PDB entry 8SGX | electron microscopy, 10.30 A resolution (very low resolution: no residue pairs are listed; an interface is given only as per-side residue counts) | chains C and H of the 10 polymer chains in the assembly

Chain C (and H):
Molecule: Propionyl-coa carboxylase beta chain, putative
Organism: Leishmania tarentolae
Notes: chain H of this document is another copy of the same molecule, construct and numbering; everything in this record applies to it too
Reference sequence: A0A640KR17 (A0A640KR17_LEITA); residue numbers follow UniProt; this construct covers 34-522
Amino-acid sequence (489 residues; numbered 34 to 522; the number before each row is that of its first residue):
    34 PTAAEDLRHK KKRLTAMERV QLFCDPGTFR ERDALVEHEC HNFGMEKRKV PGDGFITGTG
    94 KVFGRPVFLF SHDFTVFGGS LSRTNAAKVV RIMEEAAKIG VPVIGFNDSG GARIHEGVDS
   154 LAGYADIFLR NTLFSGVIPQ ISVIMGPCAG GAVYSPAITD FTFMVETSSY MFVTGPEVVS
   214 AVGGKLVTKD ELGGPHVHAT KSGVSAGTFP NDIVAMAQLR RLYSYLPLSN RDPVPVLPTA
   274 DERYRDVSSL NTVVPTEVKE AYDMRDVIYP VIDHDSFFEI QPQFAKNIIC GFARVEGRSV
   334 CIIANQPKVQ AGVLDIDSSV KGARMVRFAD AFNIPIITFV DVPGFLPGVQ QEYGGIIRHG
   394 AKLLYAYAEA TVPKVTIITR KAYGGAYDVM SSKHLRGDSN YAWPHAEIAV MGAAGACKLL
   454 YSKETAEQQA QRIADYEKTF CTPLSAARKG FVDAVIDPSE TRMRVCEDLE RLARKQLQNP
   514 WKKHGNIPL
Small-molecule neighbours: BTI (5-(hexahydro-2-oxo-1H-thieno[3,4-d]imidazol-6-yl)pentanal): Pro376, Gly377, Phe378, Pro380

Chain C / chain H interface:
At this resolution (10 A) residue pairs are not listed: 97 residues of chain C and 97 of chain H lie at the interface.

In short:
The chain C/chain H interface involves 97 residues from each chain. Ligands of chain C: compound BTI.
Both chains are Propionyl-coa carboxylase beta chain, putative (Leishmania tarentolae). Entry 8SGX (Leishmania
tarentolae propionyl-CoA carboxylase (alpha-4-beta-6)) was determined by electron microscopy together with
8SGY and 8SGZ from the same study.
